6PJU - chains A and B; structure by X-ray diffraction, 2.50 A resolution.

[Chain A]
Name: Rhomboid protease GlpG
Source organism: Escherichia coli
Notes: EC 3.4.21.105
UniProt: A0A0J2E248 (A0A0J2E248_ECOLX); residues 87-276 here = UniProt positions 87-276
Sequence (211 residues; each row starts with the number of its first residue):
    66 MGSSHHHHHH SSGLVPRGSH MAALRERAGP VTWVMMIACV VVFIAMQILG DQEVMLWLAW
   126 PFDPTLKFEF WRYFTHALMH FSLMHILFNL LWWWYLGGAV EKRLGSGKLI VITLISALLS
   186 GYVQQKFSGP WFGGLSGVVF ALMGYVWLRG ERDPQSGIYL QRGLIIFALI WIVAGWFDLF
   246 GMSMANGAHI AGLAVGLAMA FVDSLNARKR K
Unresolved in the structure: 66-92, 241-248, 272-276
Construct notes: initiating methionine (66); expression tag (67-86); engineered mutation Phe205 (Tyr in A0A0J2E248)
Reported in the primary citation:
  - binding site for Peptide aldehyde inhibitor (chain B): His150, Asn154, Ser201

[Chain B]
Name: Peptide aldehyde inhibitor
Sequence (13 residues; row label = number of the first residue in the row):
   498 RKVRMAAIVF SFP
Unresolved in the structure: 498-499, 504-510

[Interface between chain A and chain B]
Residue-residue contacts (26):
  Met120(A) - Val500(B)  hydrophobic
  Phe146(A) - Met502(B)  hydrophobic
  Ser147(A) - Met502(B)
  His150(A) - Met502(B)
  His150(A) - Ala503(B)  hydrogen bond (side chain-backbone)
  Asn154(A) - Ala503(B)  hydrogen bond (side chain-backbone)
  Gln189(A) - Arg501(B)
  Ser193(A) - Arg501(B)
  Trp196(A) - Val500(B)
  Trp196(A) - Arg501(B)  hydrogen bond (backbone-backbone)
  Phe197(A) - Arg501(B)
  Gly198(A) - Arg501(B)  hydrogen bond (backbone-backbone)
  Gly198(A) - Met502(B)
  Gly198(A) - Ala503(B)  hydrogen bond (backbone-backbone)
  Gly199(A) - Ala503(B)
  Leu200(A) - Ala503(B)
  Ser201(A) - Ala503(B)  hydrogen bond (side chain-backbone)
  Gly202(A) - Ala503(B)
  Met249(A) - Arg501(B)  hydrogen bond (backbone-side chain)
  Met249(A) - Met502(B)
  Ala250(A) - Arg501(B)
  Ala250(A) - Met502(B)  hydrogen bond (backbone-backbone)
  Ala250(A) - Ala503(B)  hydrophobic
  Asn251(A) - Arg501(B)
  Ala253(A) - Ala503(B)  hydrophobic
  His254(A) - Met502(B)

[Overview]
19 residues of chain A face 4 of chain B across their interface, with 8 hydrogen bonds. Polar contacts include
His150(A)-Ala503(B), Asn154(A)-Ala503(B) and Ser201(A)-Ala503(B). The paper reports a binding site for Peptide
aldehyde inhibitor (chain B) at His150(A), Asn154(A) and Ser201(A).
Here chain A is Rhomboid protease GlpG (Escherichia coli) and chain B is Peptide aldehyde inhibitor. Entry
6PJU (Time-resolved structural snapshot of proteolysis by GlpG inside the membrane) was determined by X-ray
diffraction, deposited together with 6PJ5, 6PJ7, 6PJ8, 6PJ9, 6PJP and 6PJR.
